Entry 6JL2 (X-ray diffraction, 2.30 A resolution); this record covers chain A.

[Chain A]
Molecule: Thermolabile hemolysin
Organism: Vibrio vulnificus
UniProtKB: A0A2S3SYP4 (A0A2S3SYP4_VIBVL); numbering as in UniProt (aligned over 2-417)
Chain sequence (424 residues; numbered 0 to 423; the number before each row is that of its first residue; numbering starts at 0):
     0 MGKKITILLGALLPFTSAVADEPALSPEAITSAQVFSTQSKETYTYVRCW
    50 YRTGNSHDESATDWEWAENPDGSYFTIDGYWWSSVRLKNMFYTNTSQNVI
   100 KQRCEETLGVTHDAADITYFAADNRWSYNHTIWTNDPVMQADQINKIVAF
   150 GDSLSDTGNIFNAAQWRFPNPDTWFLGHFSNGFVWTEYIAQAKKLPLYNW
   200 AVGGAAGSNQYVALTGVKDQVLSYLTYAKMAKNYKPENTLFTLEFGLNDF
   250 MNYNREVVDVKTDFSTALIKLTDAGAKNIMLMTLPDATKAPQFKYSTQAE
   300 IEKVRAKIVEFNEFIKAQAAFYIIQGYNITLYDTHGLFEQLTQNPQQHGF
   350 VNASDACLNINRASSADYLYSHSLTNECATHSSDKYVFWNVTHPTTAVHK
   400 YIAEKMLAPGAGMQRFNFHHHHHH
Unresolved in the structure: 0-22
Sequence notes: initiating methionine (0); expression tag (1, 418-423); engineered mutation Asn389 (Gly in A0A2S3SYP4)
Disulfides: Cys48-Cys103, Cys356-Cys377
Reported in the primary citation:
  - contacts within the chain: Tyr367-His392 (hydrogen bond), Ser152-His392 (hydrogen bond)
  - conformationally variable residues (loop rearrangement, side-chain flip): Trp173, Val211 to Gly215, Lys288 to Glu299, Asn360 to Tyr367, Asn389 to His392
  - mutagenesis - S152G, N247D, H392N: abolished catalytic activity
  - mutagenesis - Y367F: decreased catalytic activity

[Overview]
The paper reports that S152G, N247D and H392N abolish catalytic activity; conformational variability at
Trp173, Val211 and Lys288 among others.
Chain A is Thermolabile hemolysin (Vibrio vulnificus); the structure, Crystal structure of VvPlpA G389N from
Vibrio vulnificus, was determined by X-ray diffraction, deposited together with 6JKZ, 6JL0 and 6JL1.
